8J24 - chains B and G of the 5 polymer chains in the assembly; structure by electron microscopy, 2.60 A resolution.

# Chain B
Name: Guanine nucleotide-binding protein G(I)/G(S)/G(T) subunit beta-1
From: Homo sapiens
UniProtKB: P62873 (GBB1_HUMAN); residues 0-338 here correspond to UniProt positions 2-340 (UniProt number = residue number + 2)
Chain sequence (377 residues; each row starts with the number of its first residue; numbers below 1 keep their minus sign (Met-12 is residue -12)):
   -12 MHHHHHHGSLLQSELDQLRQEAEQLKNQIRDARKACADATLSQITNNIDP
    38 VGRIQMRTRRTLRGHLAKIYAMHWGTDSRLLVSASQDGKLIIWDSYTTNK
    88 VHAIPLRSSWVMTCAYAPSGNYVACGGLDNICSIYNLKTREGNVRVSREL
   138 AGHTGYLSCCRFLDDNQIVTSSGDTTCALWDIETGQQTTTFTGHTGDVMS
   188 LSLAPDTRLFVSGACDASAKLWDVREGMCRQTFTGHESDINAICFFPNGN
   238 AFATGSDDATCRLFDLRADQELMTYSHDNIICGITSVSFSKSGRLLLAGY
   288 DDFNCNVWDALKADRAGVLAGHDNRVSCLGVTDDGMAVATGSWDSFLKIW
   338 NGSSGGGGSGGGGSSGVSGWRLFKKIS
Disordered / not traced: -12 to 0, 341-364
Differences from the reference sequence: initiating methionine (-12); expression tag (-11 to -1, 339-364)
Swiss-Prot annotation at these positions:
  - modified residue: Ser0 (N-acetylserine), His264 (Phosphohistidine)

# Chain G
Name: scGV16
From: Homo sapiens
Chain sequence (297 residues; each row starts with the number of its first residue; note: 1 number in that range is skipped by the numbering (no residue carries it; nothing is unmodelled there); numbers below 1 keep their minus sign (Met-37 is residue -37)):
   -37 MLLVNQSHQGFNKEHTSKMVSAIVLYVLLAAAAHSAFADVQLVESGGGLV
    13 QPGGSRKLSCSASGFAFSSFGMHWVRQAPEKGLEWVAYISSGSGTIYYAD
    63 TVKGRFTISRDDPKNTLFLQMTSLRSEDTAMYYCVRSIYYYGSSPFDFWG
   113 QGTTLTVSS
   123 GGGGSGGGGSGGGGSDIVMTQATSSVPVTPGESVSISCRSSKSLLHSNGN
   173 TYLYWFLQRPGQSPQLLIYRMSNLASGVPDRFSGSGSGTAFTLTISRLEA
   223 EDVGVYYCMQHLEYPLTFGAGTKLELKAAAHHHHHHHH
Disordered / not traced: -37 to 0, 123-136, 251-260
Disulfides: Cys22-Cys96

# Interface between chain B and chain G
Contacting residue pairs (10):
  Val88(B) - Tyr101(G)  hydrophobic
  Lys125(B) - Tyr102(G)
  Thr126(B) - Tyr102(G)
  Arg127(B) - Val2(G)
  Arg127(B) - Arg98(G)  hydrogen bond (backbone-side chain)
  Arg127(B) - Phe110(G)
  Glu128(B) - Gly26(G)
  Glu128(B) - Phe27(G)
  Gly129(B) - Phe32(G)
  Asn130(B) - Ala28(G)
Also at the interface, not in a pair above, chain B (9 interface residues in all): Asp81, Leu124
Also at the interface, not in a pair above, chain G (12 interface residues in all): Ser31, Ile100, Tyr103

# Overview
Chain B and chain G form an interface of 9 and 12 residues respectively, with 1 hydrogen bond. Its one
hydrogen-bonded contact is Arg127(B)-Arg98(G).
Chain B is Guanine nucleotide-binding protein G(I)/G(S)/G(T) subunit beta-1 and chain G is scGV16, both from
Homo sapiens; the structure, Cryo-EM structure of FFAR2 complex bound with acetic acid, was determined by
electron microscopy (same publication as 8J20, 8J21 and 8J22).
